Entry 6REF (electron microscopy, 3.30 A resolution); this record covers chains T and Y of the 31 polymer chains in the assembly.

# Chain T
Name: ATP synthase subunit alpha
Organism: Polytomella sp. Pringsheim 198.80
UniProtKB: A0ZW40 (A0ZW40_9CHLO); residues 1-562 here = UniProt positions 1-562
Sequence (562 residues; numbered 1 to 562; the number before each row is that of its first residue):
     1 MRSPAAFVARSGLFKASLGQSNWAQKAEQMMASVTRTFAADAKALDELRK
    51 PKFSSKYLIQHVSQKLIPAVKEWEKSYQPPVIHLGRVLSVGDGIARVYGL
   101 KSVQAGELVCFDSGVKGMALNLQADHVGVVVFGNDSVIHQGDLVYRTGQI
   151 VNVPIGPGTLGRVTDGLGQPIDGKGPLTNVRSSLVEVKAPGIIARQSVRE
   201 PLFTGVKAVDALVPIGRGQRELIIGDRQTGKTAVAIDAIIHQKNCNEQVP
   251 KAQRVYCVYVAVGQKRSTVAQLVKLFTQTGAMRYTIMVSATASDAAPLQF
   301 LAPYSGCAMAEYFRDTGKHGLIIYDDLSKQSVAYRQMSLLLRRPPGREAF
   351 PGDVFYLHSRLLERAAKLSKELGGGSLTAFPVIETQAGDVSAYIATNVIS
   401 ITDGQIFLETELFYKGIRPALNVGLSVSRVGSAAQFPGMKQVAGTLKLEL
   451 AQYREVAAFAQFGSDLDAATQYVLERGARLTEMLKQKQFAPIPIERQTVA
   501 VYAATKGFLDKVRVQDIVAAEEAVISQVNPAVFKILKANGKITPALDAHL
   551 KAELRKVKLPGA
Not modelled in the structure: 1-39
Differences from the reference sequence: conflict Arg266 (Lys in A0ZW40)
Metal / ion sites: Mg2+: Thr232 (together with ATP)
Residues lining bound ligands: ATP (adenosine-5'-triphosphate): Asp226, Arg227, Gln228, Thr229, Gly230, Lys231, Thr232, Ala233, Glu384, Phe413, Arg418, Pro419, Gln486, Lys487, Gln488

# Chain Y
Name: ATP synthase subunit beta
Organism: Polytomella sp. Pringsheim 198.80
Notes: EC 7.1.2.2
UniProtKB: A0ZW41 (A0ZW41_9CHLO); numbering as in UniProt (aligned over 1-574)
Sequence (574 residues; numbered 1 to 574; the number before each row is that of its first residue):
     1 MALRYAAGLAKNVVQRQGASLNIARAFAAEPAPAIDAGYVSQVIGPVVDV
    51 RFDGELPSILSSLEVEGHSVRLVLEVAQHMGDNTVRCIAMDSTDGLVRGQ
   101 KVVDTGSPIKVPVGRGTLGRIMNVIGEPVDEQGPIDAADIWSIHREAPEF
   151 TEQSTEQEILVTGIKVVDLLAPYQRGGKIGLFGGAGVGKTVLIMELINNV
   201 AKAHGGFSVFAGVGERTREGNDLYREMIESGVIKLGAERGNSKCTLVYGQ
   251 MNEPPGARARVALTGLTVAEYFRDIEGQDVLLFVDNIFRFTQANSEVSAL
   301 LGRIPSAVGYQPTLATDLGGLQERITTTTKGSITSVQAVYVPADDLTDPA
   351 PATTFAHLDATTVLSRSIAELGIYPAVDPLDSTSRMLNPNVIGAEHYNVA
   401 RGVQKVLQDYKNLQDIIAILGMDELSEEDKLTVARARKIQRFLSQPFQVA
   451 EVFTGTPGKYVDLADTISGFQGVLTGKYDDLPEMAFYMVGDIKEVKEKAD
   501 KMAKDIASRKEADNKKVSEELKDIPSLDKLVSEIKEVVIEEDDGLEEDFK
   551 AEALSSETVVLNEEGKSVPLPKKN
Not modelled in the structure: 1-35, 557-574
Differences from the reference sequence: conflict Ala350 (Gly in A0ZW41), Leu387 (Arg in A0ZW41)

# Interface between chain T and chain Y
Pairs across the interface - 115 pairs, chain T then chain Y:
  Gly99(T) - Arg98(Y)  hydrogen bond (backbone-side chain)
  Leu100(T) - Arg98(Y)  hydrogen bond (backbone-side chain)
  Lys101(T) - Arg98(Y)
  Ser102(T) - Val97(Y)
  Val103(T) - Leu96(Y)
  Val103(T) - Val97(Y)
  Gln104(T) - Gly95(Y)
  Gln104(T) - Leu96(Y)
  Gln104(T) - Val97(Y)
  Ala105(T) - Val43(Y)  hydrophobic
  Ala105(T) - Thr93(Y)
  Ala105(T) - Asp94(Y)
  Ala105(T) - Gly95(Y)  hydrogen bond (backbone-backbone)
  Ala105(T) - Leu96(Y)  hydrogen bond (backbone-backbone)
  Asn121(T) - Val43(Y)
  Asn121(T) - Ile44(Y)
  Leu122(T) - Gln42(Y)
  Leu122(T) - Val43(Y)  hydrogen bond (backbone-backbone)
  Leu122(T) - Leu96(Y)
  Leu122(T) - Arg98(Y)
  Gln123(T) - Ser41(Y)
  Gln123(T) - Ile44(Y)
  Gln123(T) - Arg98(Y)  hydrogen bond (backbone-side chain)
  Ala124(T) - Ser41(Y)
  Ala124(T) - Gln42(Y)
  His126(T) - Arg98(Y)
  Val127(T) - Arg98(Y)
  Pro157(T) - Leu545(Y)
  Pro157(T) - Phe549(Y)
  Leu160(T) - Leu545(Y)  hydrophobic
  Asn179(T) - Glu546(Y)
  Asn179(T) - Phe549(Y)
  Val180(T) - Phe549(Y)
  Arg181(T) - Phe549(Y)
  Arg181(T) - Glu552(Y)  salt bridge
  Lys188(T) - Asn252(Y)
  Ala189(T) - Asn252(Y)
  Pro190(T) - Thr217(Y)
  Gly191(T) - Thr217(Y)
  Ile192(T) - Ile121(Y)  hydrophobic
  Ile192(T) - Thr217(Y)
  Ile192(T) - Gly220(Y)
  Ile192(T) - Asn221(Y)
  Ile192(T) - Tyr248(Y)  hydrophobic
  Ile192(T) - Gln250(Y)
  Ile193(T) - Val129(Y)
  Ile193(T) - Asp130(Y)
  Ile193(T) - Glu131(Y)
  Ile193(T) - Tyr224(Y)  hydrophobic
  Ile193(T) - Arg225(Y)
  Arg195(T) - Thr217(Y)
  Arg195(T) - Asn221(Y)
  Ser197(T) - Asp222(Y)
  Val198(T) - Arg218(Y)
  Arg220(T) - Arg216(Y)
  Glu247(T) - Ile539(Y)
  Gln248(T) - Ile539(Y)
  Val249(T) - Ile539(Y)
  Pro250(T) - Val538(Y)
  Pro250(T) - Glu540(Y)
  Lys251(T) - Glu540(Y)  hydrogen bond (backbone-side chain)
  Lys251(T) - Asp543(Y)
  Arg254(T) - Ile539(Y)
  Arg254(T) - Glu540(Y)  hydrogen bond (side chain-backbone)
  Arg254(T) - Asp542(Y)
  Arg254(T) - Asp543(Y)  salt bridge
  Tyr256(T) - Asp543(Y)
  Tyr256(T) - Leu545(Y)  hydrophobic
  Arg283(T) - Glu541(Y)  hydrogen bond (side chain-backbone)
  Arg283(T) - Asp543(Y)  salt bridge
  Tyr284(T) - Asp543(Y)
  Tyr312(T) - Phe549(Y)
  Tyr312(T) - Glu552(Y)  hydrogen bond
  Phe313(T) - Leu545(Y)  hydrophobic
  Thr316(T) - Glu552(Y)
  Lys318(T) - Leu545(Y)
  Arg343(T) - Ile44(Y)
  Arg343(T) - Gly45(Y)
  Pro344(T) - Ala299(Y)
  Pro344(T) - Gly302(Y)
  Gly352(T) - Glu296(Y)
  Asp353(T) - Leu300(Y)
  Phe355(T) - Met251(Y)  hydrophobic
  Phe355(T) - Arg258(Y)
  Phe355(T) - Glu296(Y)
  Tyr356(T) - Ser92(Y)
  Tyr356(T) - Asn252(Y)
  Tyr356(T) - Glu253(Y)
  Tyr356(T) - Pro254(Y)
  Ser359(T) - Met251(Y)  hydrogen bond (side chain-backbone)
  Ser359(T) - Asn252(Y)  hydrogen bond (side chain-backbone)
  Glu363(T) - Thr217(Y)  hydrogen bond
  Glu363(T) - Met251(Y)
  Glu363(T) - Asn252(Y)
  Asn397(T) - Gln292(Y)
  Ile399(T) - Arg216(Y)
  Ser400(T) - Arg216(Y)  hydrogen bond (backbone-side chain)
  Ser400(T) - Met251(Y)
  Ile401(T) - Arg216(Y)  hydrogen bond (backbone-side chain)
  Ile401(T) - Met251(Y)  hydrophobic
  Thr402(T) - Arg216(Y)  hydrogen bond (backbone-side chain)
  Asp403(T) - Arg216(Y)
  Asp403(T) - Arg218(Y)  salt bridge
  Arg429(T) - Arg216(Y)
  Arg429(T) - Arg218(Y)
  Val430(T) - Arg218(Y)
  Asn529(T) - Leu527(Y)
  Ala531(T) - Val531(Y)  hydrophobic
  Ile535(T) - Leu527(Y)  hydrophobic
  Ile535(T) - Leu530(Y)  hydrophobic
  Ala538(T) - Ile534(Y)  hydrophobic
  Ala545(T) - Leu530(Y)
  His549(T) - Ile524(Y)
  His549(T) - Pro525(Y)  hydrogen bond (side chain-backbone)
  His549(T) - Leu527(Y)
Also at the interface, not in a pair above, chain T (76 interface residues in all): Leu120, Ile150, Ile155, Gly156, Glu186, Gln196, Arg347, Ser391, Val532, Lys534, Pro544, Leu546, Ala548
Also at the interface, not in a pair above, chain Y (64 interface residues in all): Pro46, Asp91, Ala185, Glu219, Pro255, Val308, Ala343, Asp523, Ser526, Val537, Gly544, Asp548

# Summary
76 residues of chain T face 64 of chain Y across their interface; the contacts include 17 hydrogen bonds and 4
salt bridges. Among the polar pairs are Arg181(T)-Glu552(Y), Arg254(T)-Asp543(Y) and Arg283(T)-Asp543(Y).
Ligands of chain T: ATP.
Chain T is ATP synthase subunit alpha and chain Y is ATP synthase subunit beta, both from Polytomella sp.
Pringsheim 198.80; the structure, Cryo-EM structure of Polytomella F-ATP synthase, Rotary substate 3B,
monomer-masked refinement, was determined by electron microscopy together with 6RD4, 6RD5, 6RD6, 6RD7, 6RD8,
6RD9 and 46 further entries from the same study.
